2QB2 - chain A; structure by X-ray diffraction, 1.70 A resolution.

# Chain A
Name: Aspartate aminotransferase
Organism: Escherichia coli
Notes: EC 2.6.1.1
UniProt: P00509 (AAT_ECOLI); numbering as in UniProt (aligned over 1-396)
Sequence (396 residues; each row starts with the number of its first residue):
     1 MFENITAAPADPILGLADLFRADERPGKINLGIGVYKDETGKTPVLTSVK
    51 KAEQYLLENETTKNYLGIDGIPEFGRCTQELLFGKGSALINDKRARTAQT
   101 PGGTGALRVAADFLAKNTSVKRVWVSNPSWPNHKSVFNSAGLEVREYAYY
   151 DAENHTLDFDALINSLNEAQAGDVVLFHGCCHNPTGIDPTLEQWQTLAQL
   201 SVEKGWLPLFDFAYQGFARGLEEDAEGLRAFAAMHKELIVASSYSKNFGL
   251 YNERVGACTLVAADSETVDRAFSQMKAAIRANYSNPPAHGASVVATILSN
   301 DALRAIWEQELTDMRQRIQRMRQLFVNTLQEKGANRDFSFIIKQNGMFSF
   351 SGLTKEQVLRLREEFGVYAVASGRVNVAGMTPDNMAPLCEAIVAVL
Not modelled in the structure: 10-17, 24-27
Modified positions: K246 (n~6~-(5-carboxy-3-thienyl)-l-lysine; KST)
Ligand contacts:
  - 4'-deoxy-4'-aminopyridoxal-5'-phosphate (PMP): Y65, G102, G103, T104, L107, W130, H133, H178, N183, D211, A213, Y214, S243, S245, K246, R254, S284
  - 4'-deoxy-4'-aminopyridoxal-5'-phosphate / PSZ: G32, I33, G34, Y65, G102, G103, T104, L107, W130, H133, H178, N183, D211, A213, Y214, S243, S245, K246, R254, S284, F348, R374
  - PSZ (4-[({3-hydroxy-2-methyl-5-[(phosphonooxy)methyl]pyridin-4-yl}methyl)amino]thiophene-2-carboxylic acid): G32, I33, G34, Y65, G102, G103, T104, L107, W130, H133, H178, N183, D211, A213, Y214, S243, S245, K246, R254, F348, R374
Curated features (UniProtKB/Swiss-Prot):
  - binding site (L-aspartate): G34, W130, N183, R374
  - mutagenesis: Y65 (Y65F/S: Slight changes in activity), H133 (H133A: Slight increase in maximum velocity of the overall transamination reaction between aspartate and 2-oxoglutarate ...), R280 (R280V: Reduces first-order rate constant over 25000-fold), R374 (R374A: Reduces first-order rate constant about 10000-fold; R374F/Y: Second-order rate constants are reduced by >5 orders of magnitude)

# In short
Ligands of chain A: compound PSZ, 4'-deoxy-4'-aminopyridoxal-5'-phosphate and
4'-deoxy-4'-aminopyridoxal-5'-phosphate / PSZ. Curated annotation (UniProt) lists 4 L-aspartate-binding
residues and 4 mutagenesis sites.
Chain A is Aspartate aminotransferase (Escherichia coli); the structure, Structural Studies Reveal the
Inactivation of E. coli L-aspartate aminotransferase by (s)-4,5-dihydro-2thiophenecarboylic acid (SADTA) via
two ..., was determined by X-ray diffraction, deposited together with 2QA3, 2QB3, 2Q7W and 2QBT.
